Entry 2CW0 (X-ray diffraction, 3.30 A resolution); this record covers chains D and F of the 6 polymer chains in the assembly.

== Chain D ==
Protein: DNA-directed RNA polymerase beta' chain
Organism: Thermus thermophilus
Notes: EC 2.7.7.6
Reference sequence: Q8RQE8 (RPOC_THET8); residue numbers follow UniProt; this construct covers 1-1524
Amino-acid sequence (1524 residues; row label = number of the first residue in the row):
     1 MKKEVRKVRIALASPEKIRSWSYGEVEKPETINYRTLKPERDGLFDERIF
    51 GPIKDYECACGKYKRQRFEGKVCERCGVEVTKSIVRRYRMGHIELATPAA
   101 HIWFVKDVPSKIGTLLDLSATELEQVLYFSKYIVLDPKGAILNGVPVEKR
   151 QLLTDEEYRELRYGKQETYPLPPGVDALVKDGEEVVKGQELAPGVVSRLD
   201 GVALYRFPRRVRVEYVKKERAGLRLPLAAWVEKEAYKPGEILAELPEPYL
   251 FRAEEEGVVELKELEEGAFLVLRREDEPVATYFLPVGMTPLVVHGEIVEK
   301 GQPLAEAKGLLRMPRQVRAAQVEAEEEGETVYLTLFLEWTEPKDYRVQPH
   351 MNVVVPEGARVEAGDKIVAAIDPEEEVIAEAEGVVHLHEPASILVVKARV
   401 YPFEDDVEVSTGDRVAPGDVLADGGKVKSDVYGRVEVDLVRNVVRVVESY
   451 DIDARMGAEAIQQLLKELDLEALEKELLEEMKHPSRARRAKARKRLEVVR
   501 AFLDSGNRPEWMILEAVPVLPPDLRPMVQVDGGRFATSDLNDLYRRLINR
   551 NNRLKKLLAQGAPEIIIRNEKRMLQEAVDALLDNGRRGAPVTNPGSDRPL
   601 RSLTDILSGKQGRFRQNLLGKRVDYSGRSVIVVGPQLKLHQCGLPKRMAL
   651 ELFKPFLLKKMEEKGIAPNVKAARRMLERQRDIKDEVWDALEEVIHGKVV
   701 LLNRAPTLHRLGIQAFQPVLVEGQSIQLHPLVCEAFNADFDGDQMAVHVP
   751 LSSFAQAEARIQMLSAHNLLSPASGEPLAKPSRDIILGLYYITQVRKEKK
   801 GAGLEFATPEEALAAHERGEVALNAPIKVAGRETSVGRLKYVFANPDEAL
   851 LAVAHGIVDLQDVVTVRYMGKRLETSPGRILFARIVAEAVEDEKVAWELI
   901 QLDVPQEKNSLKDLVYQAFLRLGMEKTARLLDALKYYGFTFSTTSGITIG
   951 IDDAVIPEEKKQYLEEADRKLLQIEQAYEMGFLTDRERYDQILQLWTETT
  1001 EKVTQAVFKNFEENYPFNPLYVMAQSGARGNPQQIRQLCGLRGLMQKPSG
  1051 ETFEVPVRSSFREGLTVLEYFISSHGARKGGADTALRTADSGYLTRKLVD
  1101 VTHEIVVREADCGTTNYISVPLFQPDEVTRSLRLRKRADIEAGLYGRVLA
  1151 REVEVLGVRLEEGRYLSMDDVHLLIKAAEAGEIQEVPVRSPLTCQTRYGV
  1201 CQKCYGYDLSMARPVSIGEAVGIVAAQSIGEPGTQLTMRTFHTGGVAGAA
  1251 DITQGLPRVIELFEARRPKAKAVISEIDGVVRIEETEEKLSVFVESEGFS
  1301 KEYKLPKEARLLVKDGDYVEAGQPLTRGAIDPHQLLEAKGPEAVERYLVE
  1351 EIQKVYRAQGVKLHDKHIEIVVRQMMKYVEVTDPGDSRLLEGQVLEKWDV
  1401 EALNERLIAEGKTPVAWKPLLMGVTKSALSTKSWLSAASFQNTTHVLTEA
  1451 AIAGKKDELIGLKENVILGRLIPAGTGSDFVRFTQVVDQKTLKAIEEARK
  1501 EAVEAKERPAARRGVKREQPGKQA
Disordered / not traced: 1, 252-363, 1506-1524
Ion coordination: Zn2+ site 1: C58, C60, C73, C76; Zn2+ site 2: C1194, C1201, C1204

== Chain F ==
Protein: RNA polymerase sigma factor rpoD
Organism: Thermus thermophilus
Notes: EC 2.7.7.6
Reference sequence: Q5SKW1 (Q5SKW1_THET8); residues 1-423 here = UniProt positions 1-423
Amino-acid sequence (423 residues; each row starts with the number of its first residue):
     1 MKKSKRKNAQAQEAQETEVLVQEEAEELPEFPEGEPDPDLEDPDLALEDD
    51 LLDLPEEGEGLDLEEEEEDLPIPKISTSDPVRQYLHEIGQVPLLTLEEEV
   101 ELARKVEEGMEAIKKLSEITGLDPDLIREVVRAKILGSARVRHIPGLKET
   151 LDPKTVEEIDQKLKSLPKEHKRYLHIAREGEAARQHLIEANLRLVVSIAK
   201 KYTGRGLSFLDLIQEGNQGLIRAVEKFEYKRRFKFSTYATWWIRQAINRA
   251 IADQARTIRIPVHMVETINKLSRTARQLQQELGREPTYEEIAEAMGPGWD
   301 AKRVEETLKIAQEPVSLETPIGDEKDSFYGDFIPDEHLPSPVDAATQSLL
   351 SEELEKALSKLSEREAMVLKLRKGLIDGREHTLEEVGAFFGVTRERIRQI
   401 ENKALRKLKYHESRTRKLRDFLD
Disordered / not traced: 1-73, 379-383

== Interface between chain D and chain F ==
Residue-residue contacts (135):
  E30(D) with R259(F), salt bridge
  T31(D) with T257(F), hydrogen bond (side chain-backbone)
  I32(D) with I258(F)
  N33(D) with R259(F)
  Y34(D) with R259(F); I260(F), hydrophobic; P261(F); M264(F)
  I53(D) with H337(F)
  K62(D) with I376(F)
  Y63(D) with I376(F)
  K64(D) with L375(F); I376(F), hydrogen bond (backbone-backbone); D377(F), salt bridge
  R65(D) with G374(F), hydrogen bond (side chain-backbone); L375(F), hydrogen bond (backbone-backbone)
  R67(D) with L375(F)
  F68(D) with L375(F), hydrophobic
  K82(D) with P339(F)
  S83(D) with H337(F), hydrogen bond
  I84(D) with L338(F), hydrophobic
  S130(D) with D79(F); Q83(F), hydrogen bond
  K131(D) with Q83(F)
  Y132(D) with D79(F), hydrogen bond
  E156(D) with Q90(F)
  R159(D) with E87(F), salt bridge
  Y169(D) with Q90(F); P92(F)
  L171(D) with E98(F)
  E214(D) with E101(F)
  Y215(D) with E97(F); E101(F); R104(F), hydrogen bond
  E375(D) with R104(F), salt bridge
  V384(D) with R232(F), hydrogen bond (backbone-side chain)
  V385(D) with E97(F); R232(F)
  L387(D) with L94(F), hydrophobic; L96(F), hydrophobic; E97(F)
  H388(D) with L94(F); E97(F); E98(F), salt bridge
  A416(D) with K168(F), hydrogen bond (backbone-side chain)
  P417(D) with K168(F)
  D419(D) with H175(F), salt bridge
  D423(D) with L174(F); H175(F), salt bridge; R178(F), salt bridge
  G424(D) with I135(F); R178(F)
  K426(D) with A133(F), hydrogen bond (side chain-backbone); K134(F); I135(F); G137(F); S138(F)
  V437(D) with E179(F)
  R455(D) with R140(F)
  P526(D) with L317(F)
  V528(D) with I333(F), hydrophobic
  V530(D) with Y329(F)
  G533(D) with K309(F)
  R534(D) with Q312(F); V315(F)
  F535(D) with I258(F), hydrophobic; P314(F); V315(F), hydrogen bond (backbone-backbone)
  A536(D) with V315(F)
  T537(D) with V315(F), hydrogen bond (backbone-backbone); S316(F); L317(F), hydrogen bond (backbone-backbone)
  S538(D) with L317(F)
  D539(D) with S316(F); E318(F), hydrogen bond (backbone-side chain)
  D542(D) with T257(F), hydrogen bond
  R545(D) with Q254(F); R256(F), hydrogen bond (side chain-backbone); T257(F)
  R546(D) with S208(F), hydrogen bond
  N549(D) with Q254(F), hydrogen bond
  R550(D) with S208(F), hydrogen bond; D211(F), salt bridge
  R553(D) with D211(F), salt bridge; Q214(F); E215(F); Q254(F), hydrogen bond
  L557(D) with I221(F), hydrophobic
  L558(D) with P145(F), hydrophobic
  Q560(D) with R184(F), hydrogen bond (backbone-side chain); Q218(F)
  G561(D) with R184(F), hydrogen bond (backbone-side chain); I221(F)
  A562(D) with I221(F), hydrophobic
  P563(D) with I188(F), hydrophobic; E189(F); I221(F)
  E564(D) with Q185(F)
  I565(D) with Q83(F); Y84(F), hydrophobic; E87(F); E189(F); L192(F), hydrophobic
  I566(D) with L192(F), hydrophobic; Q214(F), hydrogen bond (backbone-side chain); N217(F)
  N569(D) with P80(F); Y84(F), hydrogen bond; Q214(F)
  E570(D) with Q214(F), hydrogen bond
  R572(D) with D79(F), salt bridge; P80(F); Q83(F)
  M573(D) with L210(F), hydrophobic; D211(F); Q214(F)
  R587(D) with K74(F)
  N593(D) with G206(F); A255(F)
  R598(D) with E318(F), salt bridge; T319(F); P320(F); F328(F)
  R601(D) with E318(F); F328(F)
  R613(D) with F328(F)
  L619(D) with D326(F)
  N669(D) with R416(F); D420(F), hydrogen bond
  K671(D) with F421(F), hydrogen bond (side chain-backbone); L422(F); D423(F)
  A672(D) with D420(F)
  R674(D) with V342(F)
  R675(D) with D420(F), salt bridge
Also at the interface, not in a pair above, chain D (95 interface residues in all): D55, G61, A96, Q125, E167, P390, L421, A422, G425, L439, E459, M527, G532, K556, R568, T592, Q611, G612
Also at the interface, not in a pair above, chain F (87 interface residues in all): S76, H86, V91, I144, K171, R205, L207, R222, E313, K417, R419

== In short ==
The interface between chain D and chain F involves 95 residues on one side and 87 on the other, with 28
hydrogen bonds and 13 salt bridges. Polar contacts include E30(D)-R259(F), K64(D)-D377(F) and R159(D)-E87(F).
C58(D), C60(D), C73(D) and C76(D) coordinate Zn2+ site 1.
Here chain D is DNA-directed RNA polymerase beta' chain and chain F is RNA polymerase sigma factor rpoD, both
from Thermus thermophilus. Entry 2CW0 (Crystal structure of Thermus thermophilus RNA polymerase holoenzyme at
3.3 angstroms resolution) was determined by X-ray diffraction together with 1ZYR from the same study.
